PDB entry 7QV0 | X-ray diffraction, 2.49 A resolution | chains B and D of the 6 polymer chains in the assembly

== Chain B ==
Protein: Beta-hydroxyacyl-(Acyl-carrier-protein) dehydratase
Source organism: Candidatus Scalindua brodae
UniProt: A0A0B0EHL2 (A0A0B0EHL2_9BACT); numbering as in UniProt (aligned over 3-145)
Amino-acid sequence (144 residues; numbered 2 to 145; the number before each row is that of its first residue):
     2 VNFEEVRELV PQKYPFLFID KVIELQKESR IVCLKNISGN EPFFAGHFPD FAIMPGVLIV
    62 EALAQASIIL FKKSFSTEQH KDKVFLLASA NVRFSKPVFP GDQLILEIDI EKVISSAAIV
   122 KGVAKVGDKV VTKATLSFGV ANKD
Not modelled in the structure: 79-83, 142-145
Construct notes: expression tag (2)

== Chain D ==
Protein: Acyl carrier protein
Source organism: Candidatus Scalindua brodae
UniProt: A0A0B0EN18 (A0A0B0EN18_9BACT); numbering as in UniProt (aligned over 2-84)
Amino-acid sequence (83 residues; numbered 2 to 84; the number before each row is that of its first residue):
     2 PVENLEKEIT AIVAEVTELD ENEIWEKRDA DFFKDLEIDS LLALEILALI EKKFKVQIPE
    62 EKLVDITSLN ATIEMTRSTL EGK

== Chain B / chain D interface ==
Residue-residue contacts (7):
  Lys113(B) with Leu45(D); Leu48(D); Glu52(D), salt bridge; Glu61(D), salt bridge
  Ile115(B) with Glu61(D)
  Ala118(B) with Leu45(D), hydrophobic
  Ile120(B) with Leu45(D), hydrophobic
Also at the interface, not in a pair above, chain B (5 interface residues in all): Ala89
Also at the interface, not in a pair above, chain D (5 interface residues in all): Leu42

== Overview ==
Chain B and chain D each contribute 5 residues to their interface; the contacts include 2 salt bridges. Among
the polar pairs are Lys113(B)-Glu52(D) and Lys113(B)-Glu61(D).
Here chain B is Beta-hydroxyacyl-(Acyl-carrier-protein) dehydratase and chain D is Acyl carrier protein, both
from Candidatus Scalindua brodae. Entry 7QV0 (Covalent complex between Scalindua brodae amxFabZ and amxACP)
was determined by X-ray diffraction (same publication as 8AYB, 8AYC, 8AYD and 8AYI).
